8Q4D - chains A and e of the 30 polymer chains in the assembly; structure by electron microscopy, 3.62 A resolution.

# Chain A
Protein: Putative transposase for insertion sequence element IS5376
Organism: Geobacillus stearothermophilus
Reference sequence: Q45618 (TRA6_GEOSE); residue numbers follow UniProt; this construct covers 1-373
Sequence (373 residues; row label = number of the first residue in the row):
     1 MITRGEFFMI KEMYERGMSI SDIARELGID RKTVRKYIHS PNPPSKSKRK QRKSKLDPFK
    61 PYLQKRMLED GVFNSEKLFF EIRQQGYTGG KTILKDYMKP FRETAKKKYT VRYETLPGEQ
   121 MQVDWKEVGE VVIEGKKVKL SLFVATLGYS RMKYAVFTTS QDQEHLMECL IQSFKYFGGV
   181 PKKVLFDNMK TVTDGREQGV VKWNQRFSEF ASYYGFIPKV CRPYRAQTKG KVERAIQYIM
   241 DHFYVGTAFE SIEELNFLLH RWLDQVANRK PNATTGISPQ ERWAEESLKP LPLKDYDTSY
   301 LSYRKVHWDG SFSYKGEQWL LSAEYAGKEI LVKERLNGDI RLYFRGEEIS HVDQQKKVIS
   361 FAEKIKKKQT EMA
Disordered / not traced: 353-373
Bound ions: Mg2+: Asp124, Asp187 (shared with 1 residue of chain c; 1 residue of chain d)
From the paper describing this entry:
  - mutagenesis - Y343A/R345A: decreased catalytic activity (IstB ATPase activity)
  - mutagenesis - Y343A/R345A: decreased catalytic activity on DNA integration
  - binding site for the ligand ADP: Glu209, Tyr213
  - mutagenesis - K126A, N188A, K190A, E209A, Y213A: decreased catalytic activity
  - binding site for DNA (118-MER) / TIR-transferred strand: Lys126
  - binding site for DNA (118-MER) / TIR-transferred strand: Lys190
  - mutagenesis - Y224A: decreased catalytic activity (integration activity)
  - mutagenesis - Y224A: unchanged catalytic activity (transposition activity)
  - catalytic residues: Asp124, Asp187, Glu233
  - Mg2+ coordination: Asp124
  - binding site for DNA (58-MER) / target-reverse complement: Asn188, Lys190, Tyr224

# Chain e
Molecule: DNA (58-MER) / TIR non-transferred strand
Sequence (58 nucleotides; each row starts with the number of its first residue):
     3 TCATGTCAAG GCCGATTATT TTTTCCCCAA AATCGCCGGT TTAAAATTCC CCAGAAGG
Differences from the reference sequence: expression tag (3)

# Interface between chain A and chain e
Contacting residue pairs (35; chain A residue first):
  Thr110(A) - DG7(e)  base contact
  Thr110(A) - DT8(e)  base contact
  Val111(A) - DT6(e)  phosphate contact
  Val111(A) - DG7(e)  hydrogen bond to the phosphate
  Arg112(A) - DT8(e)  salt bridge to the phosphate
  Tyr113(A) - DT6(e)  stacking on the base
  Tyr113(A) - DG7(e)  sugar contact
  Tyr113(A) - DT8(e)  hydrogen bond to the phosphate
  Arg151(A) - DT8(e)  phosphate contact
  Arg151(A) - DC9(e)  salt bridge to the phosphate
  Lys183(A) - DC4(e)  sugar contact
  Lys219(A) - DA5(e)  phosphate contact
  Cys221(A) - DT6(e)  phosphate contact
  Arg222(A) - DT6(e)  salt bridge to the phosphate
  Arg225(A) - DG7(e)  salt bridge to the phosphate
  Gln227(A) - DG7(e)  sugar contact
  Thr228(A) - DT6(e)  phosphate contact
  Thr228(A) - DG7(e)  phosphate contact
  Gly230(A) - DG7(e)  hydrogen bond to the base
  Gly230(A) - DT8(e)  sugar contact
  Lys231(A) - DT8(e)  salt bridge to the phosphate
  Arg234(A) - DT8(e)  base contact
  Arg234(A) - DC9(e)  hydrogen bond to the base
  Arg234(A) - DA10(e)  hydrogen bond to the sugar
  Tyr238(A) - DA10(e)  sugar contact
  Tyr238(A) - DA11(e)  phosphate contact
  His242(A) - DA11(e)  salt bridge to the phosphate
  Lys270(A) - DA10(e)  sugar contact
  Lys270(A) - DA11(e)  salt bridge to the phosphate
  Pro271(A) - DA10(e)  phosphate contact
  Asn272(A) - DC9(e)  hydrogen bond to the phosphate
  Asn272(A) - DA10(e)  phosphate contact
  Ala273(A) - DC9(e)  sugar contact
  Ala273(A) - DA10(e)  hydrogen bond to the phosphate
  Thr274(A) - DC9(e)  hydrogen bond to the phosphate
Other interface residues (no listed pair), chain A (25 interface residues in all): Gln120, Lys153, Glu233

# Summary
25 residues of chain A face 8 of chain e across their interface; the contacts include 8 hydrogen bonds, 7 salt
bridges and 1 aromatic stacking contact. Among the polar pairs are Gly230(A)-DG7(e), Arg234(A)-DC9(e) and
Arg234(A)-DA10(e). From the paper: catalytic residues Asp124(A), Asp187(A) and Glu233(A); K126A, N188A and
K190A of chain A, among others, reduce catalytic activity; 7 substitutions were tested in all.
Here chain A is Putative transposase for insertion sequence element IS5376 (Geobacillus stearothermophilus)
and chain e is DNA (58-MER) / TIR non-transferred strand. Entry 8Q4D (IstA-IstB(E167Q) Strand Transfer
Complex) was determined by electron microscopy (same publication as 8Q3W).
